PDB entry 8YVY | electron microscopy, 3.02 A resolution | chains P and Q of the 16 polymer chains in the assembly

[Chain P (and Q)]
Protein: capsid protein
Source organism: Semliki Forest virus 4
Notes: chain Q of this document is another copy of the same molecule, construct and numbering; everything in this record applies to it too
UniProt: A0A0E3T652 (A0A0E3T652_SFV); residue numbers follow UniProt; this construct covers 107-267
Chain sequence (161 residues; numbered 107 to 267; the number before each row is that of its first residue):
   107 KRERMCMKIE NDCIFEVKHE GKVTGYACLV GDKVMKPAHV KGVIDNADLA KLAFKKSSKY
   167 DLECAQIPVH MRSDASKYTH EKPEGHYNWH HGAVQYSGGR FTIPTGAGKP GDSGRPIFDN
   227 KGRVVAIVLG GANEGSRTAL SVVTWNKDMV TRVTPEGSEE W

[Chain P / chain Q interface]
Pairs across the interface (8; chain P residue first):
  D138(P) with R206(Q), salt bridge
  Q172(P) with E262(Q)
  V175(P) with E240(Q); E262(Q)
  M177(P) with E240(Q)
  R178(P) with E240(Q), hydrogen bond (backbone-side chain); E262(Q), salt bridge
  S179(P) with E240(Q), hydrogen bond (backbone-side chain)
Also at the interface, not in a pair above, chain P (8 interface residues in all): H176, K183
Also at the interface, not in a pair above, chain Q (6 interface residues in all): S203, G241, R243

[Summary]
8 residues of chain P and 6 residues of chain Q are in contact, with 2 hydrogen bonds and 2 salt bridges.
Among the polar pairs are D138(P)-R206(Q), R178(P)-E262(Q) and R178(P)-E240(Q).
Both chains are capsid protein (Semliki Forest virus 4). Entry 8YVY (Semliki Forest virus virion) was
determined by electron microscopy, deposited together with 8YVZ, 8YW1 and 8YW2.
